PDB entry 8AJL | electron microscopy, 2.77 A resolution | chains A and B of the 3 polymer chains in the assembly

Chain A (and B):
Molecule: Spike glycoprotein, Fibritin
Organism: Severe acute respiratory syndrome coronavirus
Notes: chain B of this document is another copy of the same molecule, construct and numbering; everything in this record applies to it too
Reference sequence: chimeric construct of P0DTC2, P10104: residues 19-1197 from P0DTC2 (SPIKE_SARS2) positions 16-1194 (UniProt number = residue number - 3); residues 1200-1226 from P10104 positions 458-484 (UniProt number = residue number - 742)
Chain sequence (1259 residues; each row starts with the number of its first residue):
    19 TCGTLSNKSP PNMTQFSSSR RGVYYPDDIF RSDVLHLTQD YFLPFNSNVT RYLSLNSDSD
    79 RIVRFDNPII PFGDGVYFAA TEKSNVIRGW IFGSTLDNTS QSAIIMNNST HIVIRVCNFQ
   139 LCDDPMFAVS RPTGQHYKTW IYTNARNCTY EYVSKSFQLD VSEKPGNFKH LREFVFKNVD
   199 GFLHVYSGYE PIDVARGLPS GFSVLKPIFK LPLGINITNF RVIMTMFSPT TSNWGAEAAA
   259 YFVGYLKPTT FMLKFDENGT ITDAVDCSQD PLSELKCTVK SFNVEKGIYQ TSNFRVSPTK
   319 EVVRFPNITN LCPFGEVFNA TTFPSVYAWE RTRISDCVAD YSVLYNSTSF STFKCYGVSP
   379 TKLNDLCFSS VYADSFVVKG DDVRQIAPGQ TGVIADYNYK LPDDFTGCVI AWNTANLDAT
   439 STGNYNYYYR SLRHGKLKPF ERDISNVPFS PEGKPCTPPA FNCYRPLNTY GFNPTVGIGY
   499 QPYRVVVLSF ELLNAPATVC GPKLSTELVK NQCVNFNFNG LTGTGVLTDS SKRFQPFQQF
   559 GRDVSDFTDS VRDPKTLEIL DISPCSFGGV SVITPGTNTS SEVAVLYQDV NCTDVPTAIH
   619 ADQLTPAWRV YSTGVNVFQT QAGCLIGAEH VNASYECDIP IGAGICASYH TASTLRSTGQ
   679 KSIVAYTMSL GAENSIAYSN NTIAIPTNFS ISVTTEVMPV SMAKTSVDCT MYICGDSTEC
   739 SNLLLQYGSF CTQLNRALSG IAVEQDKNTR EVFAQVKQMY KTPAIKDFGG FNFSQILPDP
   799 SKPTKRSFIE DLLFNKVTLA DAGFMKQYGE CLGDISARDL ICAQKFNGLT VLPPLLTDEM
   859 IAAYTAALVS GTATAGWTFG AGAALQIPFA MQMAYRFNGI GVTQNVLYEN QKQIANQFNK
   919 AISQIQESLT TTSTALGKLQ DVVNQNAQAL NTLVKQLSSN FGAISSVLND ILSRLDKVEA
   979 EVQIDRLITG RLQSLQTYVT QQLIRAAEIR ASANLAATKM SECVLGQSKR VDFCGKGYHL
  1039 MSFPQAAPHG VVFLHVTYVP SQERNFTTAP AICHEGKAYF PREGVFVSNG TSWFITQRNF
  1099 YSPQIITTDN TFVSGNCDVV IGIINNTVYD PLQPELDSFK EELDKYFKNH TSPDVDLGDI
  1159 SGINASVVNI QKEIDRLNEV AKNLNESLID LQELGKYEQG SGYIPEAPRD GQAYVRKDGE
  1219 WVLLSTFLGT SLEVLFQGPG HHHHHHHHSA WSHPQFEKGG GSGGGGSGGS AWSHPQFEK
Disordered / not traced: 670-677, 1136-1277
Construct notes: engineered mutation T19 (Val16 in P0DTC2), C20 (Asn17 in P0DTC2), G21 (Leu18 in P0DTC2), L23 (Thr20 in P0DTC2), S24 (Arg21 in P0DTC2), N25 (Thr22 in P0DTC2), K26 (Gln23 in P0DTC2), S27 (Leu24 in P0DTC2), N30 (Ala27 in P0DTC2), M31 (Tyr28 in P0DTC2), S35 (Asn30 in P0DTC2), S37 (Phe32 in P0DTC2), R38 (Thr33 in P0DTC2), D46 (Lys41 in P0DTC2), I47 (Val42 in P0DTC2), D51 (Ser46 in P0DTC2), L55 (Ser50 in P0DTC2), Y59 (Leu54 in P0DTC2), N64 (Phe59 in P0DTC2), R69 (Phe65 in P0DTC2), Y70 (His66 in P0DTC2), L71 (Ala67 in P0DTC2), S72 (Ile68 in P0DTC2), L73 (His69 in P0DTC2), N74 (Val70 in P0DTC2), D76 (Gly72 in P0DTC2), S77 (Thr73 in P0DTC2), D78 (Asn74 in P0DTC2), R79 (Gly75 in P0DTC2), I80 (Thr76 in P0DTC2), V81 (Lys77 in P0DTC2), I87 (Val83 in P0DTC2), I88 (Leu84 in P0DTC2), G91 (Asn87 in P0DTC2), A98 (Ser94 in P0DTC2), V104 (Ile100 in P0DTC2), S112 (Thr108 in P0DTC2), N116 (Ser112 in P0DTC2), T117 (Lys113 in P0DTC2), S118 (Thr114 in P0DTC2), A121 (Leu117 in P0DTC2), I122 (Leu118 in P0DTC2), M124 (Val120 in P0DTC2), S127 (Ala123 in P0DTC2), H129 (Asn125 in P0DTC2), I130 (Val126 in P0DTC2), R133 (Lys129 in P0DTC2), N136 (Glu132 in P0DTC2), L139 (Phe135 in P0DTC2), D141 (Asn137 in P0DTC2), M144 (Phe140 in P0DTC2), F145 (Leu141 in P0DTC2), A146 (Gly142 in P0DTC2), P150 (Tyr144 in P0DTC2), T151 (Tyr145 in P0DTC2), G152 (His146 in P0DTC2), Q153 (Lys147 in P0DTC2), H154 (Asn148 in P0DTC2), Y155 (Asn149 in P0DTC2), T157 (Ser151 in P0DTC2), I159 (Val in P0DTC2), T161 (Ser in P0DTC2), N162 (Ser in P0DTC2), R164 (Asn in P0DTC2), Y168 (Phe in P0DTC2), K173 (Gln in P0DTC2), S174 (Pro in P0DTC2), Q176 (Leu in P0DTC2), L177 (Met in P0DTC2), V179 (Leu in P0DTC2), S180 (Glu in P0DTC2), E181 (Gly in P0DTC2), P183 (Gln in P0DTC2), H188 (Asn in P0DTC2), V197 (Ile in P0DTC2), F200 (Tyr in P0DTC2), L201 (Phe in P0DTC2), H202 (Lys in P0DTC2), V203 (Ile in P0DTC2), G206 (Lys in P0DTC2), Y207 (His in P0DTC2), E208 (Thr in P0DTC2), D211 (Asn in P0DTC2), V212 (Leu in P0DTC2), A213 (Val in P0DTC2), G215 (Asp in P0DTC2), S218 (Gln in P0DTC2), V222 (Ala in P0DTC2), K224 (Glu in P0DTC2), I226 (Leu in P0DTC2), F227 (Val in P0DTC2), K228 (Asp in P0DTC2), L231 (Ile in P0DTC2), N237 (Arg in P0DTC2), V240 (Ser247 in P0DTC2), I241 (Tyr248 in P0DTC2), M242 (Leu249 in P0DTC2), F245 (Pro251 in P0DTC2), S246 (Gly252 in P0DTC2), P247 (Asp253 in P0DTC2), T248 (Ser254 in P0DTC2), T249 (Ser255 in P0DTC2), N251 (Gly257 in P0DTC2), G253 (Thr259 in P0DTC2), E255 (Gly261 in P0DTC2), F260 (Tyr266 in P0DTC2), K265 (Gln271 in P0DTC2), T267 (Arg273 in P0DTC2), M270 (Leu276 in P0DTC2), F273 (Tyr279 in P0DTC2), D274 (Asn280 in P0DTC2), S286 (Ala292 in P0DTC2), Q287 (Leu293 in P0DTC2), L293 (Thr299 in P0DTC2), V297 (Leu303 in P0DTC2), N301 (Thr307 in P0DTC2), S315 (Gln321 in P0DTC2), K318 (Glu324 in P0DTC2), E319 (Ser325 in P0DTC2), V320 (Ile326 in P0DTC2), T340 (Arg346 in P0DTC2), P342 (Ala348 in P0DTC2), E348 (Asn354 in P0DTC2), T350 (Lys356 in P0DTC2), D354 (Asn360 in P0DTC2), T366 (Ala372 in P0DTC2), S387 (Thr393 in P0DTC2), S388 (Asn394 in P0DTC2), V396 (Ile402 in P0DTC2), K397 (Arg403 in P0DTC2), D400 (Glu406 in P0DTC2), V411 (Lys417 in P0DTC2), T432 (Ser438 in P0DTC2), A433 (Asn439 in P0DTC2), A437 (Ser443 in P0DTC2), T438 (Lys444 in P0DTC2), S439 (Val445 in P0DTC2), T440 (Gly446 in P0DTC2), Y446 (Leu452 in P0DTC2), S449 (Leu455 in P0DTC2), L450 (Phe456 in P0DTC2), H452 (Lys458 in P0DTC2), G453 (Ser459 in P0DTC2), K454 (Asn460 in P0DTC2), N464 (Thr470 in P0DTC2), V465 (Glu471 in P0DTC2), P466 (Ile472 in P0DTC2), F467 (Tyr473 in P0DTC2), S468 (Gln474 in P0DTC2), P469 (Ala475 in P0DTC2), E470 (Gly476 in P0DTC2), G471 (Ser477 in P0DTC2), K472 (Thr478 in P0DTC2), T475 (Gly482 in P0DTC2), P476 (Val483 in P0DTC2), P477 (Glu484 in P0DTC2), A478 (Gly485 in P0DTC2), R483 (Phe490 in P0DTC2), N486 (Gln493 in P0DTC2), T487 (Ser494 in P0DTC2), N491 (Gln498 in P0DTC2), V494 (Asn501 in P0DTC2), I496 (Val503 in P0DTC2), N512 (His519 in P0DTC2), L522 (Lys529 in P0DTC2), E525 (Asn532 in P0DTC2), Q530 (Lys537 in P0DTC2), D547 (Glu554 in P0DTC2), S549 (Asn556 in P0DTC2), R551 (Lys558 in P0DTC2), Q553 (Leu560 in P0DTC2), V562 (Ile569 in P0DTC2), S563 (Ala570 in P0DTC2), F565 (Thr572 in P0DTC2), S568 (Ala575 in P0DTC2), K573 (Gln580 in P0DTC2), S581 (Thr588 in P0DTC2), S599 (Asn606 in P0DTC2), E600 (Gln607 in P0DTC2), D612 (Glu619 in P0DTC2), T615 (Val622 in P0DTC2), A625 (Thr632 in P0DTC2), V633 (Ser640 in P0DTC2), Q639 (Arg646 in P0DTC2), A651 (Asn658 in P0DTC2), H668 (Gln675 in P0DTC2), S671 (Gln677 in P0DTC2), L673 (Ala684 in P0DTC2), T676 (Val687 in P0DTC2), G677 (Ala688 in P0DTC2), Q678 (Ser689 in P0DTC2), K679 (Gln690 in P0DTC2), V682 (Ile693 in P0DTC2), I694 (Val705 in P0DTC2), T700 (Ser711 in P0DTC2), S708 (Thr719 in P0DTC2), V715 (Ile726 in P0DTC2), M716 (Leu727 in P0DTC2), A721 (Thr732 in P0DTC2), S757 (Thr768 in P0DTC2), R768 (Gln779 in P0DTC2), M777 (Ile788 in P0DTC2), A782 (Pro793 in P0DTC2), T802 (Ser813 in P0DTC2), M823 (Ile834 in P0DTC2), E828 (Asp839 in P0DTC2), S834 (Ala845 in P0DTC2), A861 (Gln872 in P0DTC2), A864 (Ser875 in P0DTC2), V867 (Leu878 in P0DTC2), S868 (Ala879 in P0DTC2), A871 (Ile882 in P0DTC2), A873 (Ser884 in P0DTC2), Q911 (Leu922 in P0DTC2), K918 (Ser929 in P0DTC2), S921 (Gly932 in P0DTC2), Q922 (Lys933 in P0DTC2), E925 (Asp936 in P0DTC2), T928 (Ser939 in P0DTC2), T929 (Ser940 in P0DTC2), S931 (Ala942 in P0DTC2), T932 (Ser943 in P0DTC2), A1044 (Ser1055 in P0DTC2), S1059 (Ala1070 in P0DTC2), R1062 (Lys1073 in P0DTC2), E1073 (Asp1084 in P0DTC2), Y1077 (His1088 in P0DTC2), S1090 (His1101 in P0DTC2), I1093 (Val1104 in P0DTC2), S1100 (Glu1111 in P0DTC2), I1122 (Val1133 in P0DTC2), L1221 (Phe479 in P10104); insertion (33-34, 148-149, 244, 670); linker (1198-1199); expression tag (1227-1277)
Disulfide bonds: C20-C140, C135-C166, C285-C295, C330-C355, C373-C426, C385-C518, C474-C481, C531-C583, C610-C642, C655-C664, C727-C749, C732-C738, C829-C840, C1021-C1032, C1071-C1115
Covalent attachments: N-acetylglucosamine (NAG) linked to N30, N66, N116, N126, N165, N234, N276, N325, N337, N364, N609, N650, N698, N706, N790, N1063, N1087, N1123
Ligand contacts: N-acetylglucosamine (NAG; 2-acetamido-2-deoxy-beta-D-glucopyranose): Y345, A346, I462
Swiss-Prot annotation at these positions:
  - glycosylation (N-linked (GlcNAc...) asparagine): N64 (hybrid), N125 (hybrid), N237 (high mannose), N1176 (complex)

How chain A and chain B interact:
Pairs across the interface - 194 pairs, chain A then chain B:
  L55(A) - L743(B)  hydrophobic
  Q57(A) - T736(B)
  Q57(A) - S739(B)  hydrogen bond
  Q57(A) - N740(B)  hydrogen bond
  K298(A) - T750(B)
  Q308(A) - S724(B)
  Q308(A) - L850(B)
  R349(A) - F200(B)
  G375(A) - R972(B)
  G375(A) - L973(B)
  V376(A) - R972(B)
  S377(A) - R972(B)  hydrogen bond (backbone-backbone)
  S377(A) - L973(B)
  S377(A) - D974(B)  hydrogen bond (side chain-backbone)
  S377(A) - E977(B)  hydrogen bond
  T379(A) - D974(B)
  K380(A) - L970(B)  hydrogen bond (side chain-backbone)
  K380(A) - S971(B)
  K380(A) - R972(B)
  K380(A) - L973(B)  hydrogen bond (side chain-backbone)
  K380(A) - D974(B)
  L384(A) - S971(B)
  Y390(A) - F200(B)  hydrophobic
  K397(A) - S367(B)  hydrogen bond
  D399(A) - S367(B)  hydrogen bond
  D399(A) - F368(B)
  D399(A) - S369(B)
  R402(A) - F368(B)  hydrogen bond (side chain-backbone)
  R402(A) - S369(B)
  R402(A) - F371(B)
  G407(A) - P378(B)
  G407(A) - T379(B)
  T409(A) - Y363(B)  hydrogen bond
  T409(A) - P378(B)
  G410(A) - Y363(B)  hydrogen bond (backbone-side chain)
  V411(A) - Y363(B)
  D414(A) - Y363(B)
  Y415(A) - S360(B)  hydrogen bond
  S449(A) - N364(B)  hydrogen bond
  P457(A) - D198(B)
  P457(A) - G199(B)  hydrogen bond (backbone-backbone)
  F458(A) - D198(B)
  F458(A) - G199(B)
  F458(A) - G232(B)
  E459(A) - N196(B)  hydrogen bond
  E459(A) - G232(B)
  E459(A) - I233(B)
  E459(A) - N234(B)
  R460(A) - L231(B)  hydrogen bond (side chain-backbone)
  R460(A) - G232(B)  hydrogen bond (backbone-backbone)
  I462(A) - Q119(B)
  I462(A) - N165(B)
  S463(A) - T117(B)
  N486(A) - N364(B)  hydrogen bond
  I496(A) - I496(B)
  E509(A) - K228(B)  salt bridge
  L510(A) - R972(B)
  L511(A) - D46(B)
  N512(A) - F48(B)
  G538(A) - S971(B)  hydrogen bond (backbone-side chain)
  T540(A) - N967(B)
  T540(A) - S971(B)
  G541(A) - N967(B)
  T542(A) - D734(B)
  S549(A) - D832(B)
  K550(A) - G831(B)  hydrogen bond (side chain-backbone)
  K550(A) - I833(B)
  R551(A) - E275(B)  salt bridge
  R551(A) - N276(B)
  Q553(A) - F48(B)
  Q553(A) - N276(B)
  Q556(A) - F48(B)
  G559(A) - R836(B)
  R560(A) - R836(B)
  R560(A) - V965(B)
  D561(A) - A841(B)
  V562(A) - L838(B)  hydrophobic
  V562(A) - A841(B)  hydrophobic
  S563(A) - N845(B)  hydrogen bond
  S563(A) - V952(B)
  S563(A) - L955(B)
  D564(A) - S956(B)  hydrogen bond
  D564(A) - S964(B)  hydrogen bond
  D564(A) - V965(B)
  F565(A) - F844(B)  hydrophobic
  D567(A) - R836(B)  salt bridge
  S581(A) - L830(B)
  P582(A) - F844(B)
  C583(A) - D734(B)  hydrogen bond (backbone-side chain)
  S584(A) - M729(B)
  S584(A) - D734(B)
  F585(A) - Y826(B)  hydrophobic
  F585(A) - K843(B)
  F585(A) - F844(B)  hydrophobic
  Q606(A) - L850(B)
  D607(A) - M823(B)
  D607(A) - K824(B)  hydrogen bond (side chain-backbone)
  D607(A) - Q825(B)
  D607(A) - K843(B)  salt bridge
  N609(A) - Q825(B)
  T615(A) - Y826(B)  hydrogen bond (backbone-side chain)
  A616(A) - Y826(B)
  A640(A) - P851(B)  hydrophobic
  P658(A) - L853(B)  hydrophobic
  G660(A) - L853(B)
  A661(A) - P852(B)  hydrogen bond (backbone-backbone)
  A661(A) - L853(B)  hydrogen bond (backbone-backbone)
  G662(A) - L853(B)  hydrogen bond (backbone-backbone)
  G662(A) - M858(B)
  I663(A) - L853(B)
  M686(A) - L853(B)  hydrophobic
  M686(A) - L854(B)  hydrophobic
  L688(A) - L854(B)  hydrophobic
  L688(A) - M858(B)  hydrophobic
  L688(A) - A861(B)  hydrophobic
  L688(A) - Y862(B)  hydrogen bond (backbone-side chain)
  G689(A) - K775(B)
  G689(A) - M777(B)
  A690(A) - K775(B)  hydrogen bond (backbone-backbone)
  A690(A) - Q776(B)
  A690(A) - M777(B)  hydrogen bond (backbone-backbone)
  N692(A) - Q776(B)  hydrogen bond
  N692(A) - M777(B)
  N692(A) - Y778(B)
  N692(A) - K779(B)  hydrogen bond (backbone-backbone)
  I694(A) - Y778(B)  hydrophobic
  I694(A) - T872(B)
  I694(A) - Q884(B)
  A695(A) - Q884(B)
  Y696(A) - F786(B)
  Y696(A) - T872(B)
  Y696(A) - Q884(B)
  Y696(A) - I885(B)
  Y696(A) - F887(B)  hydrogen bond (side chain-backbone)
  S697(A) - Q884(B)  hydrogen bond (backbone-side chain)
  S697(A) - P886(B)
  N698(A) - P886(B)
  T700(A) - Q884(B)  hydrogen bond
  T700(A) - P886(B)
  I701(A) - Q884(B)
  I701(A) - I885(B)  hydrophobic
  A702(A) - L883(B)
  A702(A) - Q884(B)  hydrogen bond (backbone-backbone)
  P704(A) - L883(B)  hydrophobic
  Q946(A) - R754(B)
  T950(A) - Q751(B)
  Q954(A) - Y745(B)
  Q954(A) - S747(B)
  Q954(A) - F748(B)
  S957(A) - Q744(B)
  S957(A) - Y745(B)  hydrogen bond (side chain-backbone)
  S957(A) - G746(B)
  N958(A) - Q744(B)  hydrogen bond (backbone-backbone)
  F959(A) - Q744(B)
  F959(A) - Y745(B)
  F959(A) - F748(B)  hydrophobic
  F959(A) - D983(B)
  G960(A) - D983(B)
  V976(A) - D421(B)
  Q991(A) - Q991(B)  hydrogen bond
  Q991(A) - Q994(B)
  T995(A) - Q994(B)  hydrogen bond
  T998(A) - T998(B)
  Q999(A) - L1001(B)
  I1002(A) - I1002(B)  hydrophobic
  E1006(A) - R1008(B)  salt bridge
  R1028(A) - T1016(B)
  R1028(A) - E1020(B)  salt bridge
  R1028(A) - R1028(B)
  V1029(A) - S1019(B)
  V1029(A) - E1020(B)
  V1029(A) - L1023(B)
  V1029(A) - G1024(B)
  D1030(A) - S1019(B)
  K1034(A) - G878(B)
  G1035(A) - A879(B)
  Y1036(A) - A879(B)
  E1061(A) - A881(B)
  E1061(A) - L883(B)
  T1066(A) - M889(B)  hydrogen bond
  A1067(A) - M889(B)
  P1068(A) - M889(B)
  P1068(A) - Y906(B)  hydrophobic
  F1078(A) - N903(B)
  F1078(A) - Y906(B)  hydrophobic
  P1079(A) - Q902(B)
  R1096(A) - M889(B)
  R1096(A) - Y893(B)
  F1110(A) - N903(B)
  S1112(A) - N903(B)  hydrogen bond
  S1112(A) - E907(B)  hydrogen bond
  V1117(A) - E907(B)
  V1118(A) - Y906(B)  hydrophobic
  I1119(A) - Q909(B)
Also at the interface, not in a pair above, chain A (138 interface residues in all): S310, N311, D383, D400, Q408, P420, R451, V465, Y498, G543, T566, S568, D579, Q639, C655, I659, C664, S693, N699, S992, V1057, G1082, V1083, L1130, L1134
Also at the interface, not in a pair above, chain B (134 interface residues in all): S118, N136, T167, P230, T370, P406, N431, D726, S735, E762, F822, T848, T855, G869, A871, A873, G880, A882, T901, K953, Q1025, L1130, E1133

Overview:
Chain A and chain B form an interface of 138 and 134 residues respectively; the contacts include 46 hydrogen
bonds and 6 salt bridges. Polar contacts include E509(A)-K228(B), R551(A)-E275(B) and D567(A)-R836(B). Bound
to chain A: N-acetylglucosamine.
Both chains are Spike glycoprotein, Fibritin (Severe acute respiratory syndrome coronavirus). Entry 8AJL
(Structure of the Ancestral Scaffold Antigen-6 of Coronavirus Spike protein) was determined by electron
microscopy (same publication as 8AJA).
